Entry 1MO4 (X-ray diffraction, 3.20 A resolution); this record covers chain A.

Chain A:
Protein: RecA
Source organism: Mycobacterium tuberculosis
Notes: EC 3.4.99.37
UniProtKB: P0A5U4 (RECA_MYCTU); the construct lacks a stretch of the UniProt sequence, so the offset changes along the chain: 1-254 = UniProt 1-254; 255-350 = UniProt 695-790
Chain sequence (350 residues; numbered 1 to 350; the number before each row is that of its first residue):
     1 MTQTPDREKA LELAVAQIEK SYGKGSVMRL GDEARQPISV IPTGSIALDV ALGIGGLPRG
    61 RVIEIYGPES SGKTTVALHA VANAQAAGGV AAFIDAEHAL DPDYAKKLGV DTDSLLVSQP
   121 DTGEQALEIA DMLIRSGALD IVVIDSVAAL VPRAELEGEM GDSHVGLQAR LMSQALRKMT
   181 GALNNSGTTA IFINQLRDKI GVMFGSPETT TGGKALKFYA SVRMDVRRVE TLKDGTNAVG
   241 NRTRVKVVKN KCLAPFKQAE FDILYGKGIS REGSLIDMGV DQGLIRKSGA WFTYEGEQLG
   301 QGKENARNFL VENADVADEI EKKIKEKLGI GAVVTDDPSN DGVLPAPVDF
Disordered / not traced: 159-163, 330-350
Ligand contacts: ATP-gamma-S (AGS; phosphothiophosphoric acid-adenylate ester): Pro-68, Glu-69, Ser-70, Ser-71, Gly-72, Lys-73, Thr-74, Thr-75, Asp-101, Tyr-104, Gln-195, Asn-241, Ile-263, Tyr-265, Gly-266
Reported in the primary citation:
  - contacts within the chain: Lys-73/Gln-195, Thr-74/Asp-145, Thr-75/Tyr-104
  - conformationally variable residues (order/disorder transition): Gln-195 to Thr-210
  - binding site for ATP-gamma-S: Ser-71, Lys-73, Thr-75, Asp-101, Tyr-104, Gln-195, Asn-241

Summary:
Ligands of chain A: ATP-gamma-S. The paper reports a binding site for ATP-gamma-S at Ser-71, Lys-73 and Thr-75
among others; conformational variability at Gln-195.
Chain A is RecA (Mycobacterium tuberculosis); the structure, Reca-ATP-gamma-S complex, was determined by X-ray
diffraction together with 1MO3, 1MO5 and 1MO6 from the same study.
